3G6W - chains A and B of the 4 polymer chains in the assembly; structure by X-ray diffraction, 2.90 A resolution.

== Chain A (and B) ==
Protein: Uracil phosphoribosyltransferase
From: Sulfolobus solfataricus
Notes: EC 2.4.2.9; chain B of this document is another copy of the same molecule, construct and numbering; everything in this record applies to it too
Reference sequence: Q980Q4 (UPP_SULSO); numbering as in UniProt (aligned over 1-216)
Sequence (216 residues; numbered 1 to 216; the number before each row is that of its first residue):
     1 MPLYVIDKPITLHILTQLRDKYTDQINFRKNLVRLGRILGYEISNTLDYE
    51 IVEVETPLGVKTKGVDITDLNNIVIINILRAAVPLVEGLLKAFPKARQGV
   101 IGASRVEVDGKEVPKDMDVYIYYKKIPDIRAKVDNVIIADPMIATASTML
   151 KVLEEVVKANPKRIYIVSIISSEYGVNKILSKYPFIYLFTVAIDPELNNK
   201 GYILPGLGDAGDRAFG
Unresolved in the structure: 1 (chain B: 1, 106-114)
Residues lining bound ligands:
  - GTP (guanosine-5'-triphosphate), molecule 1: Ile26, Asn27, Lys30, Arg34
  - GTP, molecule 2: Lys30, Arg34, Arg37
  - GTP, molecule 3: Arg37, Leu90, Lys91, Pro94
  - 1-O-pyrophosphono-5-O-phosphono-ribose (PRP; 1-O-pyrophosphono-5-O-phosphono-alpha-D-ribofuranose): Leu79, Arg80, Ala81, Ser104, Arg105, Met117, Asp140, Met142, Ile143, Ala144, Thr145, Ala146, Ser147, Thr148, Asp209, Gly211
Curated features (UniProtKB/Swiss-Prot):
  - binding site (CTP): Arg29, Lys30, Arg37, Glu87 to Ala96
  - binding site (GTP): Lys30 to Arg34
  - binding site (5-phospho-alpha-D-ribose 1-diphosphate): Arg80, Arg105, Asp140 to Thr148, Asp209
  - binding site (uracil): Ile203, Gly208 to Ala210

== Interface between chain A and chain B ==
Pairs across the interface - 68 pairs, chain A then chain B:
  Lys8(A) - Asn45(B)
  Pro9(A) - Asn45(B)
  Pro9(A) - Ile67(B)
  Ile10(A) - Asn45(B)  hydrogen bond (backbone-side chain)
  Ile10(A) - Ile67(B)  hydrophobic
  Leu12(A) - Val65(B)  hydrophobic
  His13(A) - Val65(B)
  His13(A) - Asp66(B)  salt bridge
  His13(A) - Ile67(B)  hydrogen bond (side chain-backbone)
  His13(A) - Leu70(B)
  Thr16(A) - Val54(B)
  Thr16(A) - Gly64(B)
  Thr16(A) - Val65(B)  hydrogen bond (side chain-backbone)
  Arg19(A) - Glu55(B)
  Arg19(A) - Thr56(B)
  Arg19(A) - Pro57(B)
  Arg19(A) - Thr62(B)
  Asp20(A) - Glu55(B)
  Lys21(A) - Glu55(B)  salt bridge
  Lys21(A) - Thr56(B)
  Lys21(A) - Pro57(B)
  Arg37(A) - Arg37(B)
  Ile38(A) - Tyr41(B)  hydrophobic
  Tyr41(A) - Ile38(B)  hydrophobic
  Asn45(A) - Lys8(B)
  Asn45(A) - Pro9(B)
  Asn45(A) - Ile10(B)  hydrogen bond (side chain-backbone)
  Tyr49(A) - Pro9(B)  hydrophobic
  Val54(A) - Thr16(B)
  Glu55(A) - Arg19(B)
  Glu55(A) - Asp20(B)
  Glu55(A) - Lys21(B)  salt bridge
  Thr56(A) - Arg19(B)
  Thr56(A) - Lys21(B)
  Thr56(A) - Pro205(B)  hydrogen bond (side chain-backbone)
  Thr56(A) - Gly206(B)
  Pro57(A) - Arg19(B)
  Pro57(A) - Lys21(B)
  Pro57(A) - Leu207(B)
  Pro57(A) - Gly208(B)
  Pro57(A) - Arg213(B)
  Leu58(A) - Asn198(B)
  Leu58(A) - Tyr202(B)  hydrophobic
  Leu58(A) - Leu204(B)  hydrophobic
  Leu58(A) - Pro205(B)
  Leu58(A) - Gly208(B)
  Val60(A) - Pro205(B)  hydrophobic
  Thr62(A) - Arg19(B)
  Thr62(A) - Pro205(B)
  Gly64(A) - Thr16(B)
  Val65(A) - Leu12(B)  hydrophobic
  Val65(A) - His13(B)
  Val65(A) - Thr16(B)  hydrogen bond (backbone-side chain)
  Asp66(A) - His13(B)  salt bridge
  Ile67(A) - Pro9(B)
  Ile67(A) - His13(B)
  Leu70(A) - His13(B)
  Asn198(A) - Leu58(B)
  Tyr202(A) - Leu58(B)  hydrophobic
  Leu204(A) - Leu58(B)  hydrophobic
  Leu204(A) - Val60(B)  hydrophobic
  Pro205(A) - Thr56(B)  hydrogen bond (backbone-side chain)
  Pro205(A) - Val60(B)  hydrophobic
  Pro205(A) - Thr62(B)
  Gly206(A) - Thr56(B)
  Leu207(A) - Pro57(B)
  Gly208(A) - Pro57(B)
  Arg213(A) - Pro57(B)
Also at the interface, not in a pair above, chain A (38 interface residues in all): Ser44, Val52, Lys61, Ile203
Also at the interface, not in a pair above, chain B (37 interface residues in all): Ser44, Tyr49, Val52, Ile203

== Summary ==
38 residues of chain A and 37 residues of chain B are in contact, with 7 hydrogen bonds and 4 salt bridges.
Polar pairs include His13(A)-Asp66(B), Lys21(A)-Glu55(B) and Ile10(A)-Asn45(B). Ligands of chain A: 3 copies
of GTP and 1-O-pyrophosphono-5-O-phosphono-ribose.
Both chains are Uracil phosphoribosyltransferase (Sulfolobus solfataricus). Entry 3G6W (Asymetric GTP bound
structure of UPRTase from Sulfolobus solfataricus containing PRPP-mg2+ in half of the active ...) was
determined by X-ray diffraction, deposited together with 1VST.
